1W0J - chains C and G of the 7 polymer chains in the assembly; structure by X-ray diffraction, 2.20 A resolution.

Chain C:
Molecule: ATP synthase alpha chain heart isoform, mitochondrial precursor
Organism: Bos taurus
Notes: EC 3.6.3.14
UniProt: P19483 (ATP0_BOVIN); residues 1-510 here correspond to UniProt positions 44-553 (UniProt number = residue number + 43)
Amino-acid sequence (510 residues; numbered 1 to 510; the number before each row is that of its first residue):
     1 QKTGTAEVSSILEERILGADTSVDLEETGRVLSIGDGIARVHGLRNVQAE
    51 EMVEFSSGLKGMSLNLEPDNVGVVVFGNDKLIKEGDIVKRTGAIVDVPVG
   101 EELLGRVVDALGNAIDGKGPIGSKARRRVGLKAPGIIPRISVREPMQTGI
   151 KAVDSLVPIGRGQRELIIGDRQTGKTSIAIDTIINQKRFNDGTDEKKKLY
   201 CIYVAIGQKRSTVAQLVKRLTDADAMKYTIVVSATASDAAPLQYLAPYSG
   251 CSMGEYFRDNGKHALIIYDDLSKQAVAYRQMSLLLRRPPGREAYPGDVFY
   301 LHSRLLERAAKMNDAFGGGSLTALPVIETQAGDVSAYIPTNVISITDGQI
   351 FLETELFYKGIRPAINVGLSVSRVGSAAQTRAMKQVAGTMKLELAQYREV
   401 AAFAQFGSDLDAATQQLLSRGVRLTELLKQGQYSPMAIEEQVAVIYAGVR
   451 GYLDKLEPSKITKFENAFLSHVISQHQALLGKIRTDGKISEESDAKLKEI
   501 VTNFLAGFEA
Disordered / not traced: 1-12
Construct notes: cloning artifact (481)
Bound ions: Mg2+: T176 (together with ADP)
Small-molecule neighbours:
  - ADP (adenosine-5'-diphosphate): D170, R171, Q172, T173, G174, K175, T176, S177, F357, R362, P363, Q430, G431, Q432
  - ADP / beryllium trifluoride: I343, S344, V371, S372, R373
UniProt features mapped onto this chain:
  - binding site (ATP): Q172, G174, K175, T176, S177, Q430, Q432
  - binding site (Mg(2+)): T176, D269
  - site: S370 (Required for activity)
  - modified residue: Q1 (Pyrrolidone carboxylic acid), S10 (Phosphoserine), S22 (Phosphoserine), S33 (Phosphoserine), S63 (Phosphoserine), K80 (N6-acetyllysine), K83 (N6-acetyllysine), K89 (N6-acetyllysine), T91 (Phosphothreonine), K118 (N6-acetyllysine), S123 (Phosphoserine), K124 (N6-acetyllysine), S141 (Phosphoserine), R161 (Omega-N-methylarginine), K187 (N6-acetyllysine), K196 (N6-acetyllysine), K197 (N6-acetyllysine), K218 (N6-acetyllysine), K262 (N6-acetyllysine), K384 (N6-acetyllysine) and 6 more in UniProt
  - glycosylation: S33 (O-linked (GlcNAc) serine)
From the paper describing this entry:
  - catalytic residues: R373
  - binding site for beryllium trifluoride: R373

Chain G:
Molecule: ATP synthase gamma chain, mitochondrial precursor
Organism: Bos taurus
Notes: EC 3.6.3.14
UniProt: P05631 (ATPG_BOVIN); residues 1-272 here correspond to UniProt positions 26-297 (UniProt number = residue number + 25)
Amino-acid sequence (272 residues; row label = number of the first residue in the row):
     1 ATLKDITRRLKSIKNIQKITKSMKMVAAAKYARAERELKPARVYGVGSLA
    51 LYEKADIKTPEDKKKHLIIGVSSDRGLCGAIHSSVAKQMKSEAANLAAAG
   101 KEVKIIGVGDKIRSILHRTHSDQFLVTFKEVGRRPPTFGDASVIALELLN
   151 SGYEFDEGSIIFNRFRSVISYKTEEKPIFSLDTISSAESMSIYDDIDADV
   201 LRNYQEYSLANIIYYSLKESTTSEQSARMTAMDNASKNASEMIDKLTLTF
   251 NRTRQAVITKELIEIISGAAAL
Disordered / not traced: 48-66, 91-104, 117-126, 149-158, 174-200
UniProt features mapped onto this chain:
  - modified residue: K14 (N6-acetyllysine), K24 (N6-succinyllysine), K30 (N6-acetyllysine), K90 (N6-acetyllysine), S121 (Phosphoserine), K129 (N6-acetyllysine), K172 (N6-acetyllysine), K245 (N6-succinyllysine)

Interface between chain C and chain G:
Pairs across the interface - 5 pairs, chain C then chain G:
  P288(C) - A271(G)  hydrophobic
  P288(C) - L272(G)  hydrophobic
  P289(C) - A271(G)
  R291(C) - E264(G)
  E292(C) - E264(G)  hydrogen bond (backbone-side chain)
Also at the interface, not in a pair above, chain C (5 interface residues in all): R286
Also at the interface, not in a pair above, chain G (5 interface residues in all): S267, G268

In short:
The chain C/chain G interface involves 5 residues from each chain, with 1 hydrogen bond. Its one
hydrogen-bonded contact is E292(C)-E264(G). Ligands of chain C: ADP and ADP / beryllium trifluoride. The paper
reports the catalytic residue R373(C); a binding site for beryllium trifluoride at R373(C).
Here chain C is ATP synthase alpha chain heart isoform, mitochondrial precursor and chain G is ATP synthase
gamma chain, mitochondrial precursor, both from Bos taurus. Entry 1W0J (Beryllium fluoride inhibited bovine
F1-ATPase) was determined by X-ray diffraction together with 1W0K from the same study.
